Entry 2Z3W (X-ray diffraction, 2.00 A resolution); this record covers chain A.

[Chain A]
Molecule: Dipeptidyl aminopeptidase IV
Organism: Porphyromonas gingivalis
Notes: EC 3.4.14.-
Reference sequence: Q7MUW6 (Q7MUW6_PORGI); numbering as in UniProt (aligned over 39-732)
Sequence (706 residues; row label = number of the first residue in the row):
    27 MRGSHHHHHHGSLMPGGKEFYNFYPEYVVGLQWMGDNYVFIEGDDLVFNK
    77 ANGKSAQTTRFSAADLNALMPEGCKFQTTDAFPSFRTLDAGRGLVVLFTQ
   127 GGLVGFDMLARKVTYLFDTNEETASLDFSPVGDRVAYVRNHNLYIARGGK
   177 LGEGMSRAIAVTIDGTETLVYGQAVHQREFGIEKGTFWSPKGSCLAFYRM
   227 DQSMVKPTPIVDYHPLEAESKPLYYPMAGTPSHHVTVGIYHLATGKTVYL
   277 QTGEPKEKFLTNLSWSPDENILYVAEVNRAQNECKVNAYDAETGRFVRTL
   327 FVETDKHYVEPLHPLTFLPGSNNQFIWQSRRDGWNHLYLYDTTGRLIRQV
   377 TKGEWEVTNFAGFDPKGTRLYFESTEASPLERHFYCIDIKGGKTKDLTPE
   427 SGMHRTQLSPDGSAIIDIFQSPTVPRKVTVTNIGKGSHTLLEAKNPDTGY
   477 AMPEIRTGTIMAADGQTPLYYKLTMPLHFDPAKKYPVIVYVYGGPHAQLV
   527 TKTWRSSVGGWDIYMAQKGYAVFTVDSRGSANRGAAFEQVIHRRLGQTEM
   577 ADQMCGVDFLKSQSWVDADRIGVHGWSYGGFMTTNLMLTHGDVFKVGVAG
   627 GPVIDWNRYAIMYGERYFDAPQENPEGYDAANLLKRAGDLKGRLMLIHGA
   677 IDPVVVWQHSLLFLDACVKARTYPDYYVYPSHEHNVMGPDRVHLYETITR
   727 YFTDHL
Disordered / not traced: 27-52, 77-83, 99-107, 471-476, 532-534
Differences from the reference sequence: expression tag (27-38); engineered mutation Ala636 (Glu in Q7MUW6)
Curated features (UniProtKB/Swiss-Prot):
  - active site (Charge relay system): Ser603, Asp678, His710
  - mutagenesis: Glu205 (E205Q: Inactive)
From the paper describing this entry:
  - mutagenesis - E636A: decreased catalytic activity on Gly-Ala-Pro-betaNA
  - mutagenesis - E636A: decreased catalytic activity on Ala-Phe-Pro-betaNA
  - mutagenesis - E205A: decreased expression
  - mutagenesis - E205Q: abolished catalytic activity on Ala-Phe-Pro-betaNA

[Overview]
UniProt lists 3 active-site residues and one mutagenesis site. From the paper: E636A reduces catalytic
activity on Gly-Ala-Pro-betaNA; E636A reduces catalytic activity on Ala-Phe-Pro-betaNA.
Chain A is Dipeptidyl aminopeptidase IV (Porphyromonas gingivalis); the structure, Prolyl tripeptidyl
aminopeptidase mutant E636A, was determined by X-ray diffraction (same publication as 2EEP and 2Z3Z).
